PDB entry 6VVY | electron microscopy, 3.42 A resolution | chains A and B of the 10 polymer chains in the assembly

== Chain A (and B) ==
Protein: DNA-directed RNA polymerase subunit alpha
Organism: Mycobacterium tuberculosis
Notes: EC 2.7.7.6; chain B of this document is another copy of the same molecule, construct and numbering; everything in this record applies to it too
UniProtKB: A5U8D3 (RPOA_MYCTA); residues 1-347 here = UniProt positions 1-347
Sequence (347 residues; numbered 1 to 347; the number before each row is that of its first residue):
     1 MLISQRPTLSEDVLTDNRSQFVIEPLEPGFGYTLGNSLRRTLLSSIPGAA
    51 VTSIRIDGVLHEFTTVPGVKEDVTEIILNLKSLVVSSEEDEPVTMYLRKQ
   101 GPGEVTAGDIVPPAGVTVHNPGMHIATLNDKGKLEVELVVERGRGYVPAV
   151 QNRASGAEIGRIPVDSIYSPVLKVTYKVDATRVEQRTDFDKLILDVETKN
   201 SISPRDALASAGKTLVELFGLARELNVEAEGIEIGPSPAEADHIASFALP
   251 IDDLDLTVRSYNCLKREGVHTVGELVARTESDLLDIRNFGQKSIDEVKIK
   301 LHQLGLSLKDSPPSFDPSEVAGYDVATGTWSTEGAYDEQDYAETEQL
Disordered / not traced: 1, 227-347 (chain B: 238-347)

== How chain A and chain B interact ==
Contacting residue pairs (70):
  L2(A) with D90(B); R142(B); G143(B); R144(B)
  I3(A) with R144(B)
  P7(A) with L218(B), hydrophobic; L221(B)
  T8(A) with L221(B)
  L9(A) with L225(B), hydrophobic
  E27(A) with S44(B); R144(B)
  G29(A) with R40(B)
  F30(A) with T41(B); L218(B), hydrophobic
  T33(A) with N36(B); S37(B); R40(B)
  L34(A) with F219(B), hydrophobic
  S37(A) with S37(B); F219(B)
  L38(A) with F219(B), hydrophobic
  R40(A) with G29(B), hydrogen bond (side chain-backbone); Y32(B); T33(B)
  S45(A) with F30(B); I232(B)
  P47(A) with M1(B), hydrophobic; E230(B)
  R142(A) with E230(B), salt bridge
  G143(A) with M1(B)
  R144(A) with M1(B); I232(B)
  Q185(A) with R153(B)
  R186(A) with V147(B); P148(B); V150(B)
  R205(A) with L225(B)
  D206(A) with N226(B)
  L208(A) with A222(B)
  A209(A) with A222(B); N226(B); A229(B), hydrophobic
  S210(A) with A229(B); E230(B), hydrogen bond (side chain-backbone); G231(B)
  K213(A) with V227(B); A229(B); E233(B), salt bridge
  T214(A) with G231(B); I232(B)
  L215(A) with F219(B), hydrophobic
  V216(A) with V216(B); F219(B); G220(B); R223(B)
  E217(A) with I232(B); E233(B); I234(B)
  L218(A) with F30(B), hydrophobic; L34(B), hydrophobic
  F219(A) with L34(B), hydrophobic; S37(B); L215(B), hydrophobic; F219(B), hydrophobic
  L221(A) with R6(B); P7(B)
  A222(A) with L9(B)
  L225(A) with L9(B); E11(B)
  N226(A) with A209(B)
Interface residues without a listed pair, chain A (42 interface residues in all): L26, P28, T41, S44, G212, R223
Interface residues without a listed pair, chain B (48 interface residues in all): T8, L26, E27, L38, A149, G212, K213

== Overview ==
Chain A and chain B form an interface of 42 and 48 residues respectively; the contacts include 2 hydrogen
bonds and 2 salt bridges. Polar contacts include R142(A)-E230(B), K213(A)-E233(B) and R40(A)-G29(B).
Both chains are DNA-directed RNA polymerase subunit alpha (Mycobacterium tuberculosis). Entry 6VVY
(Mycobacterium tuberculosis WT RNAP transcription open promoter complex with Sorangicin) was determined by
electron microscopy, deposited together with 6VVS, 6VVT, 6VVV, 6VVX, 6VVZ and 6VW0.
